4C9T - chains B and E of the 6 polymer chains in the assembly; structure by X-ray diffraction, 1.98 A resolution.

# Chain B (and E)
Protein: Chalcone isomerase
Organism: Eubacterium ramulus
Notes: EC 5.5.1.6; chain E of this document is another copy of the same molecule, construct and numbering; everything in this record applies to it too
Amino-acid sequence (282 residues; numbered 1 to 282; the number before each row is that of its first residue):
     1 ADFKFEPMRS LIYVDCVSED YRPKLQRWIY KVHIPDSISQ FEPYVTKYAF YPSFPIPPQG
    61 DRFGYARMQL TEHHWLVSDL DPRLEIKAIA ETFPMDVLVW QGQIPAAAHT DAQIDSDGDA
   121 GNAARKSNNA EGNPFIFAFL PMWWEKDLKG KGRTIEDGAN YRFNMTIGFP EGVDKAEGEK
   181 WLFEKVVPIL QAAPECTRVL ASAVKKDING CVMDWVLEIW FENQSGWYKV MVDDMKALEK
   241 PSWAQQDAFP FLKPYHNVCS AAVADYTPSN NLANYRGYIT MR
Not modelled in the structure: 108-129
Modified residues: Mse8, Mse68, Mse95, Mse142, Mse165, Mse213, Mse231, Mse235, Mse281 (selenomethionine; parent Met)

# Chain B / chain E interface
Pairs across the interface (26; chain B residue first):
  Pro35(B) with Ile279(E)
  Ile38(B) with Ile279(E), hydrophobic
  Ser39(B) with Ile279(E); Thr280(E), hydrogen bond (side chain-backbone); Arg282(E)
  Gln40(B) with Arg282(E), hydrogen bond (backbone-side chain)
  Pro43(B) with Arg282(E)
  Tyr44(B) with Arg282(E)
  Ala88(B) with Arg282(E)
  Leu272(B) with Arg276(E), hydrogen bond (backbone-side chain)
  Ala273(B) with Arg276(E), hydrogen bond (backbone-side chain)
  Tyr275(B) with Arg276(E)
  Arg276(B) with Leu272(E), hydrogen bond (side chain-backbone); Ala273(E), hydrogen bond (side chain-backbone); Tyr275(E), hydrogen bond (side chain-backbone); Arg276(E)
  Gly277(B) with Gly277(E)
  Ile279(B) with Pro35(E); Ile38(E), hydrophobic; Ser39(E)
  Thr280(B) with Ser39(E), hydrogen bond (backbone-side chain)
  Arg282(B) with Ser39(E); Gln40(E), hydrogen bond (side chain-backbone); Pro43(E); Tyr44(E); Ala88(E)
Also at the interface, not in a pair above, chain B (20 interface residues in all): Glu42, Ile89, Asn274, Tyr278, Mse281
Also at the interface, not in a pair above, chain E (20 interface residues in all): Glu42, Ile89, Asn274, Tyr278, Mse281

# Summary
The chain B/chain E interface involves 20 residues from each chain; the contacts include 9 hydrogen bonds.
Polar contacts include Ser39(B)-Thr280(E), Gln40(B)-Arg282(E) and Leu272(B)-Arg276(E).
Both chains are Chalcone isomerase (Eubacterium ramulus). Entry 4C9T (BACTERIAL CHALCONE ISOMERASE IN open
CONFORMATION FROM EUBACTERIUM RAMULUS AT 2.0 A RESOLUTION, SelenoMet derivative) was determined by X-ray
diffraction, deposited together with 4D06 and 4C9S.
